PDB entry 2ZD9 | X-ray diffraction, 4.00 A resolution | chains A and B of the 4 polymer chains in the assembly

# Chain A (and B)
Molecule: Mll3241 protein
Organism: Mesorhizobium loti
Notes: chain B of this document is another copy of the same molecule, construct and numbering; everything in this record applies to it too
UniProt: Q98GN8 (Q98GN8_RHILO); residue numbers follow UniProt; this construct covers 1-355
Sequence (355 residues; each row starts with the number of its first residue):
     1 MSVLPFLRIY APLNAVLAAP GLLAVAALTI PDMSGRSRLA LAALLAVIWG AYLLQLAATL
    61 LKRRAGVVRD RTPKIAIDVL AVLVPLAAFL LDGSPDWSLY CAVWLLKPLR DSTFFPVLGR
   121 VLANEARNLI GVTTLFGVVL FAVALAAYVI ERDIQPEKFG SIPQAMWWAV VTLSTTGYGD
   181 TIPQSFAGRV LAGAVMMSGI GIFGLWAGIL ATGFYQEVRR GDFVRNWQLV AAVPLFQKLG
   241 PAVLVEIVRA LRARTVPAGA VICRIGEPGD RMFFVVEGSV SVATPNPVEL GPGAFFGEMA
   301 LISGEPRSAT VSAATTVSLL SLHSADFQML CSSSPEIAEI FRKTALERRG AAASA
Disordered / not traced: 1-10, 234-355 (chain B: 1-8, 240-355)
Swiss-Prot annotation at these positions:
  - motif: Thr-175 to Asp-180 (Selectivity filter)
  - binding site (3',5'-cyclic AMP): Gly-297, Glu-298, Arg-307, Ser-308, Arg-348
  - mutagenesis: Phe-203 (F203A: Increased channel conductance), Tyr-215 (Y215A: Increased channel conductance), Trp-227 (W227A: Loss of channel activity), Arg-348 (R348A: Loss of cAMP binding. Loss of channel activity)
Ion coordination: K+ site 1: Thr-175 (shared with Thr-175(B) of chain B; 1 residue of chain C; 1 residue of chain D); K+ site 2: Thr-175, Thr-176 (shared with Thr-175(B), Thr-176(B) of chain B; 2 residues of chain C; 2 residues of chain D); K+ site 3: Thr-176, Gly-177 (shared with Thr-176(B), Gly-177(B) of chain B; 2 residues of chain C; 2 residues of chain D); K+ site 4: Gly-177, Tyr-178 (shared with Gly-177(B), Tyr-178(B) of chain B; 1 residue of chain C; 1 residue of chain D)

# Chain A / chain B interface
Residue-residue contacts - 64 pairs, chain A then chain B:
  Leu-22(A) / Phe-141(B)
  Ala-26(A) / Ile-162(B)  hydrophobic
  Thr-29(A) / Gly-160(B)
  Thr-29(A) / Ile-162(B)  hydrogen bond (side chain-backbone)
  Thr-29(A) / Pro-163(B)
  Ile-30(A) / Pro-163(B)  hydrophobic
  Pro-31(A) / Gly-160(B)
  Asp-96(A) / Tyr-148(B)
  Asp-96(A) / Arg-152(B)  salt bridge
  Leu-99(A) / Leu-145(B)  hydrophobic
  Leu-99(A) / Tyr-148(B)  hydrophobic
  Ala-102(A) / Leu-145(B)  hydrophobic
  Leu-105(A) / Val-138(B)
  Leu-105(A) / Phe-141(B)  hydrophobic
  Leu-109(A) / Val-138(B)  hydrophobic
  Thr-113(A) / Arg-127(B)
  Phe-114(A) / Asn-128(B)
  Phe-114(A) / Gly-131(B)
  Phe-114(A) / Val-132(B)  hydrophobic
  Phe-114(A) / Ile-209(B)  hydrophobic
  Phe-115(A) / Leu-135(B)  hydrophobic
  Leu-118(A) / Leu-205(B)  hydrophobic
  Thr-133(A) / Met-197(B)
  Phe-136(A) / Met-197(B)  hydrophobic
  Trp-167(A) / Ile-182(B)  hydrophobic
  Trp-167(A) / Arg-189(B)
  Trp-167(A) / Ala-192(B)  hydrophobic
  Trp-167(A) / Met-196(B)  hydrophobic
  Val-170(A) / Gly-193(B)
  Val-170(A) / Met-196(B)  hydrophobic
  Val-171(A) / Met-196(B)  hydrophobic
  Ser-174(A) / Thr-175(B)
  Ser-174(A) / Met-196(B)  hydrogen bond
  Ser-174(A) / Ile-200(B)
  Thr-175(A) / Thr-175(B)
  Thr-176(A) / Thr-175(B)
  Thr-176(A) / Thr-176(B)
  Thr-176(A) / Gly-177(B)
  Thr-176(A) / Met-196(B)  hydrogen bond
  Gly-177(A) / Gly-177(B)
  Tyr-178(A) / Trp-168(B)  hydrogen bond
  Tyr-178(A) / Thr-172(B)  hydrogen bond
  Tyr-178(A) / Gly-177(B)
  Tyr-178(A) / Tyr-178(B)
  Tyr-178(A) / Gly-179(B)
  Tyr-178(A) / Met-196(B)  hydrophobic
  Asp-180(A) / Arg-189(B)  salt bridge
  Phe-203(A) / Thr-175(B)
  Phe-203(A) / Ile-200(B)  hydrophobic
  Phe-203(A) / Phe-203(B)  hydrophobic
  Trp-206(A) / Ile-200(B)
  Trp-206(A) / Gly-201(B)
  Ala-207(A) / Gly-204(B)
  Ala-207(A) / Ala-207(B)  hydrophobic
  Leu-210(A) / Gly-201(B)
  Leu-210(A) / Leu-205(B)  hydrophobic
  Ala-211(A) / Gly-208(B)
  Ala-211(A) / Ala-211(B)  hydrophobic
  Phe-214(A) / Ile-209(B)  hydrophobic
  Phe-214(A) / Thr-212(B)
  Tyr-215(A) / Tyr-215(B)
  Arg-219(A) / Tyr-215(B)
  Arg-219(A) / Arg-219(B)
  Arg-219(A) / Arg-220(B)
Other interface residues (no listed pair), chain A (34 interface residues in all): Val-25
Other interface residues (no listed pair), chain B (43 interface residues in all): Gly-137, Ala-142, Val-149, Ser-161

# Overview
Chain A and chain B form an interface of 34 and 43 residues respectively; the contacts include 5 hydrogen
bonds and 2 salt bridges. Polar pairs include Asp-96(A)/Arg-152(B), Asp-180(A)/Arg-189(B) and
Thr-29(A)/Ile-162(B). From UniProt: 5 residues binding 3',5'-cyclic AMP and 4 mutagenesis sites on chain A.
Chain A and chain B are both Mll3241 protein (Mesorhizobium loti); the structure, Structure of a Bacterial
Cyclic-Nucleotide Regulated Ion Channel, was determined by X-ray diffraction (same publication as 3BEH).
